PDB entry 4UYF | X-ray diffraction, 1.60 A resolution | chain A

# Chain A
Name: Bromodomain-containing protein 2
Organism: Homo sapiens
Notes: fragment: n-terminal bromodomain
UniProt: P25440 (BRD2_HUMAN); residue numbers follow UniProt; this construct covers 67-200
Chain sequence (154 residues; row label = number of the first residue in the row):
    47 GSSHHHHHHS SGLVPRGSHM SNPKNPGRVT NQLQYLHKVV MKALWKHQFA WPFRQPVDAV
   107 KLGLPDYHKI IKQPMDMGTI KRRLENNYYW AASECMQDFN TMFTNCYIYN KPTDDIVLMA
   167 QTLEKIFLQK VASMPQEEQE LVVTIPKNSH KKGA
Unresolved in the structure: 47-70, 190-200
Differences from the reference sequence: expression tag (47-66); conflict Asn71 (Lys in P25440)
Ligand contacts: 73B (4-[(2S,4R)-1-acetyl-4-[(4-chlorophenyl)amino]-2-methyl-1,2,3,4-tetrahydroquinolin-6-yl]benzoic acid): Trp97, Pro98, Phe99, Val103, Lys107, Leu108, Leu110, Tyr113, Cys152, Tyr155, Asn156, Ile162
From the paper describing this entry:
  - binding site for 73B: Leu110

# Summary
Chain A binds compound 73B. From the paper: a binding site for 73B at Leu110.
Chain A is Bromodomain-containing protein 2 (Homo sapiens); the structure, N-Terminal bromodomain of Human
BRD2 with I-BET726 (GSK1324726A), was determined by X-ray diffraction together with 4UYG and 4UYH from the
same study.
